PDB entry 6K32 | electron microscopy, 3.20 A resolution | chains A and F of the 9 polymer chains in the assembly

[Chain A]
Name: RNA-dependent RNA polymerase
Organism: Cypovirus 1
Reference sequence: D0EZK6 (D0EZK6_CPVBM); numbering as in UniProt (aligned over 5-1212)
Chain sequence (1208 residues; row label = number of the first residue in the row):
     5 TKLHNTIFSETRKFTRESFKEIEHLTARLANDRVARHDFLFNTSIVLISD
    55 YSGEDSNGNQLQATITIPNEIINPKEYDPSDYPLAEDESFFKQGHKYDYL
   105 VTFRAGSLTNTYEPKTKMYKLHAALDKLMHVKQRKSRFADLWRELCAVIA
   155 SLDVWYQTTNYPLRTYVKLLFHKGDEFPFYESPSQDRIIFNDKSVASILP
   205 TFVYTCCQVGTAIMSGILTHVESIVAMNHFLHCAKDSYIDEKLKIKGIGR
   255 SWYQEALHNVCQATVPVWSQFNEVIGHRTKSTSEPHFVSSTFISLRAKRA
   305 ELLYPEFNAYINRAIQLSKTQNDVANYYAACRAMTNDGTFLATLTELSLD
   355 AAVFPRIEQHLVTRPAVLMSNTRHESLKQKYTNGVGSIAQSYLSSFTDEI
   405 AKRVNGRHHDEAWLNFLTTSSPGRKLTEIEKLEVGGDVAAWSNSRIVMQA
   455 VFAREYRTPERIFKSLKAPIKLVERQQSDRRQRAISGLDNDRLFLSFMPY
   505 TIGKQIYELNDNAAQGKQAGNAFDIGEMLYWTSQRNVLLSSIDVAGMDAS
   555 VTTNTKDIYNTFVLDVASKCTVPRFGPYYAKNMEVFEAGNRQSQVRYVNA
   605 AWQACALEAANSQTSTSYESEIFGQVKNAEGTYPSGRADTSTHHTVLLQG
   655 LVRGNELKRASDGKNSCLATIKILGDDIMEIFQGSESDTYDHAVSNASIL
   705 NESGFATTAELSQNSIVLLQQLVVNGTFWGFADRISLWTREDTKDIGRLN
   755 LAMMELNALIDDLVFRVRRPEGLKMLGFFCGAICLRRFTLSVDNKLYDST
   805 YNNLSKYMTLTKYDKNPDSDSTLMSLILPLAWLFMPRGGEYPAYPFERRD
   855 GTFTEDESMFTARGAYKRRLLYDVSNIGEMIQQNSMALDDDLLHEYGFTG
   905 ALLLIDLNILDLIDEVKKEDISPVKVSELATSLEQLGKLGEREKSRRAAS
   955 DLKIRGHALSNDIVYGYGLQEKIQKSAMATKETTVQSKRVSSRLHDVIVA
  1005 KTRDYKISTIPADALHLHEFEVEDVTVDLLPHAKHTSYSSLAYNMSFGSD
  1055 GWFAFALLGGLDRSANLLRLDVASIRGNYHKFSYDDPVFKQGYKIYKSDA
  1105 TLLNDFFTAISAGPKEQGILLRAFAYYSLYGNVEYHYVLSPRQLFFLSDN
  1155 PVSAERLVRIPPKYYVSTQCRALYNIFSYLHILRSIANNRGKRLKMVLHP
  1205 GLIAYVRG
Metal / ion sites: Mg2+: D547, D680 (together with UTP)
Residues lining bound ligands:
  - A2M / diphosphate / 7-methylguanosine: R37, D144, R147, Y184, E185, S186, P187, S188, Q189, R791, T793, L794, S795, L827, T987
  - UTP (uridine 5'-triphosphate): R479, Q481, R484, R485, R487, D547, V548, A549, G550, M551, D552, S639, T644, S645, H648, G679, D680

[Chain F]
Name: VP1
Organism: Cypovirus 1
Reference sequence: D3JWE6 (D3JWE6_CPVBM); residues 129-1333 here = UniProt positions 129-1333
Chain sequence (1205 residues; row label = number of the first residue in the row):
   129 ALHPMTKVIFNGLDVNTEVQPLSDDFKQISDPKGYLTYSVKYEDQFTKKD
   179 KLRASEADDRIVGPTVNLFKYGAAVVNIDLNRDFFDTATGIDLTKGIPLV
   229 QDLLVPIGVTAGAEQSAEYVSGLLMVLFKVMTDNRLVIVGETTTPMSNTL
   279 STVVNNVLRTTYHNNVGVNPALLRDFTQVNWLNRDITNMLQQAGTKYGLG
   329 LTETRLDYVRLVKTIVGHALNIDHFAASVLNINLRALMEANVTADDRIKA
   379 LQAHSMISTQFHGPNQGALRPELAFDHDHIIRCLMLAAANYPRLEGIIVQ
   429 INTGYVASANVIRPVSEKRYFPENLEQNQSAARLVSAVKARASEADISSI
   479 HLAIAREVSPMFNVHELKKIAESFEDPSSIVVVLEFILFALFFPTEFNRI
   529 KGDIQNVLLLFFSRWYPVEYGIFIQRGATYTINAAGEFEFSGRNEKWDQS
   579 LYLSEHFPALFSDVPLAGANTIIAIMRLFTPQGFLRTDDLAIAANFPRAS
   629 RNPQTYIPYTNQRGTVTNEFASRFRTIVATLANVVNERAVQDDMQKATRS
   679 CTKQWLRHLETQFDNIAVAHTDHLSVVYATMSNFMLNFTNNFSGNHATFK
   729 PDQYVITSPEGSYKPIIERQGETVDGLTIIDTSIVWPILCQCTYPLVRQS
   779 GKGVDAVSIMEEIVYPDPSTTLSQSLSVAQVLSKLTLPDAFINMILSGGD
   829 SVVMRTYQTEADDDLDEGIRMTTYDQYLSHIRERLHITNVPDPIYITGAS
   879 TPDQIAASVQATHVAVVLYQSGVINGSASTYLRENEVLVVMPDYYDVVSR
   929 FANANLQMNNNRYHESVLEIADIFDQADFIQTSDAVRQLRALMPTLSTSQ
   979 IRHAIERIAQITDVDSTDYGKLTLRFLGTLTRSLKMQNAQIRRIRPDGTV
  1029 LRYDDQIDIEAFRWSRYFLDELRLRRLSVGLRLITNPRIARRFDGVRIMY
  1079 LTDDDPDPDFVPDVPEGYVAVQYAHRLFSSSLANKRNRVTYTHPPTGMAY
  1129 PSPTGRPHVHMTINERAGMSKLVADNIIASVIKSNWVVDIHDIEYTAEVM
  1179 TPSEGYTQHVDAESIMTAPKGKLFHLQFMDGLLRPEPSAFDPPASGEDMR
  1229 LIYPLQPISVARSMRAIVNHNEVDRPRGAVAPSSYEMDTGTLSRNGDLLY
  1279 SPVANGQVGIPKLEVDHISFSNVVSMMTANIRTGDDMAVERVNPDDVRAI
  1329 NIRNA
Not modelled in the structure: 129-134, 778-785

[Interface between chain A and chain F]
Contacting residue pairs (7):
  P1166(A) - E451(F)
  Y1169(A) - N452(F)
  V1170(A) - E454(F)
  S1171(A) - Q455(F)
  T1172(A) - Q455(F)
  T1172(A) - Q457(F)
  R1211(A) - E454(F)
Other interface residues (no listed pair), chain A (7 interface residues in all): K1167

[Overview]
The interface between chain A and chain F involves 7 residues on one side and 5 on the other. Bound to chain
A: A2M / diphosphate / 7-methylguanosine and UTP. D547(A) and D680(A) form the Mg2+ site.
Here chain A is RNA-dependent RNA polymerase and chain F is VP1, both from Cypovirus 1. Entry 6K32 (RdRp
complex) was determined by electron microscopy.
